4QW3 - chains L and M of the 28 polymer chains in the assembly; structure by X-ray diffraction, 2.90 A resolution.

# Chain L
Name: Proteasome subunit beta type-6
Organism: Saccharomyces cerevisiae
Notes: EC 3.4.25.1
Reference sequence: P23724 (PSB6_YEAST); residues 1-222 here correspond to UniProt positions 20-241 (UniProt number = residue number + 19)
Sequence (222 residues; each row starts with the number of its first residue):
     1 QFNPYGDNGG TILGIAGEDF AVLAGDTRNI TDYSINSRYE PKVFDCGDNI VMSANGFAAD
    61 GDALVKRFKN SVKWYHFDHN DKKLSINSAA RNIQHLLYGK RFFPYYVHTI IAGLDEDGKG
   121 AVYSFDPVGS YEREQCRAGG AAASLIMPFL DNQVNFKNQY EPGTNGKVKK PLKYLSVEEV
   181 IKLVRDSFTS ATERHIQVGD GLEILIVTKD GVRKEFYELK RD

# Chain M
Name: Proteasome subunit beta type-7
Organism: Saccharomyces cerevisiae
Notes: EC 3.4.25.1
Reference sequence: P30657 (PSB7_YEAST); residues -12 to 233 here correspond to UniProt positions 21-266 (UniProt number = residue number + 33)
Sequence (246 residues; numbered -12 to 233; the number before each row is that of its first residue; numbers below 1 keep their minus sign (Thr-12 is residue -12)):
   -12 TQIANAGASP MVNTQQPIVT GTSVISMKYD NGVIIAADNL GSYGSLLRFN GVERLIPVGD
    48 NTVVGISGDI SDMQHIERLL KDLVTENAYD NPLADAEEAL EPSYIFEYLA TVMYQRRSKM
   108 NPLWNAIIVA GVQSNGDQFL RYVNLLGVTY SSPTLATGFG AHMANPLLRK VVDRESDIPK
   168 TTVQVAEEAI VNAMRVLYYR DARSSRNFSL AIIDKNTGLT FKKNLQVENM KWDFAKDIKG
   228 YGTQKI
Not modelled in the structure: -12 to 0

# Interface between chain L and chain M
Residue-residue contacts - 42 pairs, chain L then chain M:
  Gln1(L) - Thr1(M)  hydrogen bond
  Phe2(L) - Thr1(M)
  Phe2(L) - Pro109(M)  hydrophobic
  Phe2(L) - Trp111(M)  hydrophobic
  Phe2(L) - Leu132(M)  hydrophobic
  Asn3(L) - Leu133(M)
  Pro4(L) - Arg104(M)  hydrogen bond (backbone-side chain)
  Pro4(L) - Met107(M)  hydrophobic
  Pro4(L) - Leu133(M)
  Tyr5(L) - Arg104(M)
  Asn8(L) - Val135(M)
  Asn29(L) - Tyr137(M)
  Ser34(L) - His149(M)  hydrogen bond
  Ile35(L) - Arg156(M)  hydrogen bond (backbone-side chain)
  Asn36(L) - Tyr137(M)
  Asn36(L) - Ser139(M)
  Asn36(L) - Leu142(M)
  Asn36(L) - Arg156(M)
  Ser37(L) - Ser138(M)  hydrogen bond (side chain-backbone)
  Ser37(L) - Ser139(M)
  Tyr39(L) - Ser138(M)
  Glu40(L) - Arg128(M)  salt bridge
  Glu40(L) - Tyr137(M)
  Glu40(L) - Ser138(M)  hydrogen bond (side chain-backbone)
  Phe57(L) - Arg104(M)
  Phe57(L) - Leu133(M)
  Phe57(L) - Val135(M)  hydrophobic
  Ala59(L) - Tyr101(M)
  Ala59(L) - Leu133(M)
  Ala59(L) - Gly134(M)
  Ala59(L) - Val135(M)
  Asp60(L) - Tyr101(M)  hydrogen bond
  Asp60(L) - Arg104(M)  salt bridge
  Asp62(L) - Thr136(M)  hydrogen bond
  Ala63(L) - Tyr101(M)
  Lys66(L) - Glu94(M)  salt bridge
  Phe103(L) - Arg104(M)
  Phe103(L) - Ser105(M)
  Tyr105(L) - Tyr101(M)
  Glu218(L) - Arg161(M)  salt bridge
  Arg221(L) - Asp160(M)  salt bridge
  Arg221(L) - Arg161(M)
Also at the interface, not in a pair above, chain L (26 interface residues in all): Gly6, Arg38, Lys100

# Summary
26 residues of chain L and 22 residues of chain M are in contact, with 8 hydrogen bonds and 5 salt bridges.
Polar pairs include Glu40(L)-Arg128(M), Asp60(L)-Arg104(M) and Lys66(L)-Glu94(M).
Here chain L is Proteasome subunit beta type-6 and chain M is Proteasome subunit beta type-7, both from
Saccharomyces cerevisiae. Entry 4QW3 (yCP beta5-C63F mutant in complex with bortezomib) was determined by
X-ray diffraction (same publication as 4QUX, 4QUY, 4QV0, 4QV1, 4QV3, 4QV4 and 42 further entries).
